7ZBN - chains C and G of the 8 polymer chains in the assembly; structure by electron microscopy, 2.62 A resolution.

== Chain C ==
Molecule: Glycogen [starch] synthase, muscle
Organism: Homo sapiens
Notes: EC 2.4.1.11
UniProt: P13807 (GYS1_HUMAN); residues 1-737 here = UniProt positions 1-737
Sequence (737 residues; numbered 1 to 737; the number before each row is that of its first residue):
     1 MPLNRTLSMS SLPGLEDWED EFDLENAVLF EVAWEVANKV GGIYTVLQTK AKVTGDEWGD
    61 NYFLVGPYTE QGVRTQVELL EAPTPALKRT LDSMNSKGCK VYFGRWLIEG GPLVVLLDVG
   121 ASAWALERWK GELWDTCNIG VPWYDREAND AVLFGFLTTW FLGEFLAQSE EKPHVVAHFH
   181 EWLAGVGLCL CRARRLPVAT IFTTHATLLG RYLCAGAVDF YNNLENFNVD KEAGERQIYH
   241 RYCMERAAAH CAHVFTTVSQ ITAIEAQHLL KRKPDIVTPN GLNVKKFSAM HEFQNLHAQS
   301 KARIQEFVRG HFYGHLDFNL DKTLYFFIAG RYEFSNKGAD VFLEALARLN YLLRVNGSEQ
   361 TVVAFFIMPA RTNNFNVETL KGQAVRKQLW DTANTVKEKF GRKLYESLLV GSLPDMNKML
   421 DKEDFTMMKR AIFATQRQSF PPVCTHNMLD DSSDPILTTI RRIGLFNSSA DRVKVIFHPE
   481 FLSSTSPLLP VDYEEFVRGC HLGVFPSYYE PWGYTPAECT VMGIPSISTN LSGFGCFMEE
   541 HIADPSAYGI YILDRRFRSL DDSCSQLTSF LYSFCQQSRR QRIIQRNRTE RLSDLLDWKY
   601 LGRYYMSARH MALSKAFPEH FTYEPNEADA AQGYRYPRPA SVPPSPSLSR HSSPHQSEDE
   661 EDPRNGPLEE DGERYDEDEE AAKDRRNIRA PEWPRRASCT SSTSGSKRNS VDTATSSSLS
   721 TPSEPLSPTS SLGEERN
Not modelled in the structure: 1-12, 288-292, 626-629, 639-737
UniProt features mapped onto this chain:
  - binding site (UDP): Lys-39, Arg-331, Thr-515
  - binding site (UDP-alpha-D-glucose): His-205, Arg-211, Arg-331, Glu-510, Trp-512, Gly-513
  - binding site (alpha-D-glucose 6-phosphate): His-291, Glu-292, Gln-294, His-297, Lys-301, His-501, Arg-582, Arg-586
  - modified residue: Ser-8 (Phosphoserine), Ser-11 (Phosphoserine), Ser-412 (Phosphoserine), Ser-641 (Phosphoserine), Ser-645 (Phosphoserine), Ser-649 (Phosphoserine), Ser-652 (Phosphoserine), Ser-653 (Phosphoserine), Ser-657 (Phosphoserine), Ser-698 (Phosphoserine), Thr-700 (Phosphothreonine), Ser-710 (Phosphoserine), Thr-721 (Phosphothreonine), Ser-727 (Phosphoserine), Ser-731 (Phosphoserine)
  - natural variant: Gly-464 (G464S: In NIDDM)
What the authors report for this chain:
  - mutagenesis - W18A, R588A/R591A, Y600A, R603A, H610E: increased catalytic activity on basal (-G6P)
  - mutagenesis - Y600A: decreased catalytic activity
  - mutagenesis - R588A/R591A: decreased stability
  - mutagenesis - R588A/R591A: unchanged catalytic activity on dephosphorylation at S641 and S8

== Chain G ==
Molecule: Isoform GN-1 of Glycogenin-1
Organism: Homo sapiens
Notes: EC 2.4.1.186
UniProt: P46976 (GLYG_HUMAN), isoform P46976-2; residues 1-333 here = UniProt positions 1-333
Sequence (333 residues; each row starts with the number of its first residue):
     1 MADQAFVTLT TNDAYAKGAL VLGSSLKQHR TTRRLVVLAT PQVSDSMRKV LETVFDEVIM
    61 VDVLDSGDSA HLTLMKRPEL GVTLTKLHCW SLTQYSKCVF MDADTLVLAN IDDLFDREEL
   121 SAAPDPGWPD CFNSGVFVYQ PSVETYNQLL HLASEQGSFD GGDQGILNTF FSSWATTDIR
   181 KHLPFIYNLS SISIFSYLPA FKVFGASAKV VHFLGRVKPW NYTYDPKTKS VKSEAHDPNM
   241 THPEFLILWW NIFTTNVLPL LQQFGLVKDT CSYVNVEDVS GAISHLSLGE IPAMAQPFVS
   301 SEERKERWEQ GQADYMGADS FDNIKRKLDT YLQ
Not modelled in the structure: 1-299, 333
Sequence notes: conflict Ala-2 (Thr in P46976), Phe-195 (Tyr in P46976)
UniProt features mapped onto this chain:
  - binding site (UDP): Leu-9, Thr-11, Asn-12, Tyr-15, Arg-77, Asp-102, Ala-103, Asp-104, His-212, Gly-215, Lys-218
  - binding site (UDP-alpha-D-glucose): Leu-9, Thr-11, Asn-12, Tyr-15, Arg-77, Lys-86, Asp-102, Ala-103, Asp-104, Asn-133, Ser-134, Asp-160, Asp-163, Gln-164, Gly-215, Lys-218
  - binding site (Mn(2+)): Asp-102, Asp-104, His-212
  - site: Lys-86 (Important for catalytic activity)
  - modified residue: Ser-44 (Phosphoserine)
  - natural variant: Ala-16 (A16P: In PGBM2), Thr-83 (T83M: In GSD15), Asp-102 (D102H: In PGBM2)

== Interface between chain C and chain G ==
Pairs across the interface (57; chain C residue first):
  Lys-130(C) with Lys-305(G); Glu-309(G), salt bridge
  Gly-131(C) with Lys-305(G)
  Trp-134(C) with Ser-301(G); Arg-304(G); Lys-305(G); Trp-308(G); Lys-327(G)
  Asp-135(C) with Lys-327(G), hydrogen bond (backbone-side chain); Tyr-331(G)
  Thr-136(C) with Lys-327(G); Tyr-331(G)
  Cys-137(C) with Ile-324(G); Leu-328(G), hydrophobic
  Asn-138(C) with Trp-308(G); Asn-323(G); Ile-324(G); Lys-327(G)
  Gly-140(C) with Trp-308(G); Glu-309(G)
  Val-141(C) with Glu-309(G), hydrogen bond (backbone-side chain)
  Pro-142(C) with Trp-308(G); Glu-309(G)
  Trp-143(C) with Glu-309(G), hydrogen bond (backbone-backbone)
  Tyr-144(C) with Gln-310(G); Gly-311(G)
  Arg-192(C) with Tyr-331(G); Leu-332(G)
  Ala-193(C) with Tyr-331(G)
  Arg-195(C) with Thr-330(G); Tyr-331(G); Leu-332(G)
  Asp-230(C) with Tyr-315(G); Ser-320(G), hydrogen bond; Phe-321(G), hydrogen bond (side chain-backbone)
  Lys-231(C) with Tyr-315(G); Met-316(G)
  Gly-234(C) with Gln-312(G), hydrogen bond (backbone-side chain); Tyr-315(G)
  Gln-237(C) with Gln-312(G)
  Tyr-239(C) with Trp-308(G), hydrophobic; Tyr-315(G); Asp-319(G), hydrogen bond (side chain-backbone); Ser-320(G); Phe-321(G), hydrogen bond (side chain-backbone)
  His-240(C) with Trp-308(G)
  Cys-243(C) with Trp-308(G), hydrophobic; Phe-321(G); Ile-324(G), hydrophobic
  Arg-246(C) with Phe-321(G)
  Ala-247(C) with Phe-321(G); Leu-328(G), hydrophobic
  His-250(C) with Lys-325(G); Leu-328(G); Asp-329(G), salt bridge; Leu-332(G)
  Cys-251(C) with Leu-328(G), hydrophobic
Interface residues without a listed pair, chain C (31 interface residues in all): Glu-127, Ile-139, Ala-233, Glu-235, Lys-271

== Overview ==
31 residues of chain C face 22 of chain G across their interface, with 8 hydrogen bonds and 2 salt bridges.
Among the polar pairs are Lys-130(C)/Glu-309(G), His-250(C)/Asp-329(G) and Asp-135(C)/Lys-327(G). From the
paper: W18A, R588A/R591A and Y600A of chain C, among others, increase catalytic activity on basal (-G6P);
Y600A of chain C reduces catalytic activity.
Here chain C is Glycogen [starch] synthase, muscle and chain G is Isoform GN-1 of Glycogenin-1, both from Homo
sapiens. Entry 7ZBN (Cryo-EM structure of the human GS-GN complex in the inhibited state) was determined by
electron microscopy.
